Entry 6D7U (X-ray diffraction, 2.70 A resolution); this record covers chains D and F of the 6 polymer chains in the assembly.

# Chain D (and F)
Protein: Hemagglutinin HA2 chain
Organism: Influenza A virus
Notes: chain F of this document is another copy of the same molecule, construct and numbering; everything in this record applies to it too
UniProt: A0A2I7YV20 (A0A2I7YV20_9INFA); residues 1-171 here correspond to UniProt positions 344-514 (UniProt number = residue number + 343)
Chain sequence (171 residues; numbered 1 to 171; the number before each row is that of its first residue):
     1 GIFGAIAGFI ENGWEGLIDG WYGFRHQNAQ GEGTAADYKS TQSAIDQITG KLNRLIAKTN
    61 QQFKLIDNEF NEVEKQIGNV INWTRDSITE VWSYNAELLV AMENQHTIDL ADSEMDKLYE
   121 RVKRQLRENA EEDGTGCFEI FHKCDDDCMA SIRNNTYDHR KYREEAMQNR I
Construct notes: conflict Ile2 (Leu345 in A0A2I7YV20)
Cystine bridges: Cys144-Cys148
Covalently attached groups: N-acetylglucosamine (NAG) linked to Asn82
Reported in the primary citation:
  - post-translational modification sites: Asn82

# Interface between chain D and chain F
Contacting residue pairs (41; chain D residue first):
  Phe3(D) with Ile2(F); Phe3(F), hydrophobic
  Arg54(D) with Leu98(F)
  Thr59(D) with Glu90(F), hydrogen bond
  Gln61(D) with Glu90(F)
  Phe63(D) with Trp83(F); Asp86(F); Ser87(F); Glu90(F)
  Ile66(D) with Asn79(F); Trp83(F), hydrophobic
  Ile77(D) with Ile77(F), hydrophobic
  Ile81(D) with Trp83(F)
  Thr84(D) with Trp83(F); Thr84(F)
  Arg85(D) with Trp83(F)
  Ile88(D) with Ser87(F); Ile88(F), hydrophobic
  Trp92(D) with Val91(F), hydrophobic; Tyr94(F), hydrophobic
  Asn95(D) with Tyr94(F)
  Leu99(D) with Tyr94(F)
  His106(D) with Gln105(F)
  Ser113(D) with Ile2(F), hydrogen bond (side chain-backbone)
  Lys117(D) with Gly1(F); Ile2(F); Gly4(F)
  Lys123(D) with Glu132(F)
  Arg124(D) with Phe9(F); Tyr119(F), hydrogen bond; Glu132(F), salt bridge; Gly134(F), hydrogen bond (side chain-backbone); Thr135(F); Gly136(F)
  Arg127(D) with Glu131(F), salt bridge; Glu132(F), hydrogen bond (side chain-backbone); Glu139(F), salt bridge
  Glu128(D) with Glu128(F); Arg170(F), salt bridge
  Arg163(D) with Glu131(F), salt bridge; Arg170(F)
Other interface residues (no listed pair), chain D (29 interface residues in all): Lys64, Val73, Val91, Met102, Glu103, Gln125, Met167
Other interface residues (no listed pair), chain F (33 interface residues in all): Gln76, Val80, Asn95, Met102, Asp133, Phe141, Ile171

# Overview
29 residues of chain D and 33 residues of chain F are in contact; the contacts include 5 hydrogen bonds and 5
salt bridges. Among the polar pairs are Arg124(D)-Glu132(F), Arg127(D)-Glu131(F) and Arg127(D)-Glu139(F).
Covalently linked N-acetylglucosamine: at Asn82(D). The paper reports a modification site at Asn82(D).
Both chains are Hemagglutinin HA2 chain (Influenza A virus). Entry 6D7U (The crystal structure of
hemagglutinin from A/Guangdong/17SF003/2016 H7N9 influenza virus) was determined by X-ray diffraction,
deposited together with 6D7C, 6D8B and 6D8D.
